Entry 3OP0 (X-ray diffraction, 2.52 A resolution); this record covers chains A and C.

# Chain A
Molecule: Signal transduction protein CBL-C
Organism: Homo sapiens
Notes: fragment: CBL N-terminal
UniProt: Q9ULV8 (CBLC_HUMAN); residues 9-323 here = UniProt positions 9-323
Amino-acid sequence (323 residues; numbered 8 to 330; the number before each row is that of its first residue):
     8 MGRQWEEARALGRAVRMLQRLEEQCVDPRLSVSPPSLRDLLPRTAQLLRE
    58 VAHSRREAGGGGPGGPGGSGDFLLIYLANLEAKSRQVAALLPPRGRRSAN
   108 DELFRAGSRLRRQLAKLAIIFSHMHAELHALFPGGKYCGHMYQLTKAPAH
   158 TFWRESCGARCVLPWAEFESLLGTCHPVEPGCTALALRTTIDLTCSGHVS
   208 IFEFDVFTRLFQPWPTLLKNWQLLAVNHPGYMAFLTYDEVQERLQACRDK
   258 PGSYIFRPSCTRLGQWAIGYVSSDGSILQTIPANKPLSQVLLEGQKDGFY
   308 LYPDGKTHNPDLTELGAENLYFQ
Disordered / not traced: 8-9
Construct notes: expression tag (8, 324-330); engineered mutation E64 (Ala in Q9ULV8)
Modified positions: C182 (s-hydroxycysteine; CSO); C189 (3-sulfinoalanine; CSD); C202 (s-hydroxycysteine; CSO)
Bound ions: Ni2+ site 1: C189 (shared with 1 residue of chain B); Na+: D199, T201, S203, H205, E210; Ni2+ site 2: C202 (shared with 1 residue of chain B)
Swiss-Prot annotation at these positions:
  - region: L322, G323 (Linker)
  - binding site (Ca(2+)): D199, T201, E210
  - binding site (4-O-phospho-L-tyrosine): R264
  - mutagenesis: Y244 (Y244A: Abolishes interaction with EGFR. Decreases interaction with SRC and abolishes SRC ubiquitination; Y244F: No effect on interaction with EGFR and SRC as well as on SRC ubiquitination), R264 (R264A: Abolishes interaction with EGFR. Decreases interaction with SRC and abolishes SRC ubiquitination), P265 (P265L: Enhances interaction with EGFR and SRC as well as SRC ubiquitination), S266 (S266A: Decreases interactions with EGFR and SRC as well as SRC ubiquitination), T268 (T268A: Abolishes interaction with EGFR. Decreases interaction with and ubiquitination of SRC), G276 (G276E: No effect on interaction with RET. Binds slightly to SRC, this interaction is independent of SRC phosphorylation. Strongly decreases SRC ubiquitination. Abolishes interaction with EGFR)

# Chain C
Molecule: Epidermal growth factor receptor
Notes: fragment: egfr
UniProt: P00533 (EGFR_HUMAN); residues 1066-1076 here = UniProt positions 1066-1076
Amino-acid sequence (11 residues; row label = number of the first residue in the row):
  1066 LQRYSSDPTGA
Disordered / not traced: 1076
Modified positions: Y1069 (o-phosphotyrosine; PTR)
Swiss-Prot annotation at these positions:
  - modified residue: Y1069 (Phosphotyrosine), S1070 (Phosphoserine), S1071 (Phosphoserine)
  - mutagenesis: Q1067 (Q1067G: No effect on interaction with CBLC), R1068 (R1068G: Strongly decreases interaction with CBLC), Y1069 (Y1069F: Abolishes interaction with CBLC)

# Interface between chain A and chain C
Contacting residue pairs (25; chain A residue first):
  S40(A) - R1068(C)  hydrogen bond
  P41(A) - R1068(C)  hydrogen bond (backbone-side chain)
  Y244(A) - R1068(C)  hydrogen bond (side chain-backbone)
  Y244(A) - Y1069(C)
  R264(A) - Y1069(C)
  S266(A) - Y1069(C)
  C267(A) - Y1069(C)
  T268(A) - Y1069(C)
  R269(A) - Y1069(C)
  Y277(A) - P1073(C)
  L285(A) - S1070(C)
  Q286(A) - R1068(C)
  Q286(A) - Y1069(C)
  Q286(A) - S1070(C)  hydrogen bond (backbone-backbone)
  T287(A) - S1070(C)  hydrogen bond (side chain-backbone)
  T287(A) - S1071(C)  hydrogen bond (side chain-backbone)
  T287(A) - D1072(C)  hydrogen bond (side chain-backbone)
  I288(A) - Y1069(C)
  K292(A) - D1072(C)  salt bridge
  K292(A) - T1074(C)
  E300(A) - T1074(C)
  G301(A) - T1074(C)
  D304(A) - T1074(C)
  F306(A) - P1073(C)
  Y307(A) - P1073(C)
Interface residues without a listed pair, chain A (20 interface residues in all): A274
Interface residues without a listed pair, chain C (8 interface residues in all): Q1067

# Overview
Chain A and chain C form an interface of 20 and 8 residues respectively, with 7 hydrogen bonds and 1 salt
bridge. Polar pairs include K292(A)-D1072(C), S40(A)-R1068(C) and P41(A)-R1068(C).
Here chain A is Signal transduction protein CBL-C (Homo sapiens) and chain C is Epidermal growth factor
receptor. Entry 3OP0 (Crystal structure of Cbl-c (Cbl-3) TKB domain in complex with EGFR pY1069 peptide) was
determined by X-ray diffraction.
